PDB entry 6UA3 | X-ray diffraction, 1.55 A resolution | chains A and B

Chain A:
Molecule: Induced myeloid leukemia cell differentiation protein Mcl-1
From: Homo sapiens
Reference sequence: Q07820 (MCL1_HUMAN); numbering as in UniProt (aligned over 172-325)
Sequence (156 residues; row label = number of the first residue in the row):
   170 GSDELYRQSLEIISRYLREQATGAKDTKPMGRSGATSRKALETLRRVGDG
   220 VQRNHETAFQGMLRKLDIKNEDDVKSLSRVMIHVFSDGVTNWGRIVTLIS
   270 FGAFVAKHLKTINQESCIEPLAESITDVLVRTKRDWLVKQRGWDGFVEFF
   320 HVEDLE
Disordered / not traced: 170
Differences from the reference sequence: expression tag (170-171)
Swiss-Prot annotation at these positions:
  - motif: A209 to N223 (BH3), H252 to A272 (BH1), D304 to F319 (BH2)
  - cross-link (Glycyl lysine isopeptide (Lys-Gly)): K194 (interchain with G-Cter in ubiquitin), K197 (interchain with G-Cter in ubiquitin)
  - mutagenesis: K194 (K194R: Reduced ubiquitination), K197 (K197R: Reduced ubiquitination), K208 (K208R: No effect on ubiquitination), K234 (K234R: No effect on ubiquitination)

Chain B:
Molecule: modified Bim BH3 peptide
Sequence (23 residues; each row starts with the number of its first residue):
     3 XIWLAQGARRLGDEINAYYARRX
Modified positions: ACE (acetyl group) at position 3, NH2 (amino group) at position 25; L6 (norleucine; NLE); A7 (alpha-aminoisobutyric acid; AIB); A10 (2-amino-3-cyclohexyl-propionic acid; ALC)

Chain A / chain B interface:
Contacting residue pairs (39; chain A residue first):
  V216(A) - Y21(B)
  V220(A) - I17(B)  hydrophobic
  H224(A) - L13(B)
  F228(A) - L13(B)  hydrophobic
  M231(A) - L6(B)
  M231(A) - A10(B)
  K234(A) - W5(B)
  K234(A) - L6(B)
  L235(A) - L6(B)
  R248(A) - I4(B)
  V249(A) - ACE_3(B)
  V249(A) - I4(B)
  V249(A) - A7(B)
  H252(A) - I4(B)
  H252(A) - A7(B)
  H252(A) - R11(B)  hydrogen bond (backbone-side chain)
  V253(A) - A10(B)
  V253(A) - R11(B)
  S255(A) - R11(B)  hydrogen bond
  D256(A) - R11(B)  salt bridge
  N260(A) - D15(B)  hydrogen bond
  N260(A) - N18(B)
  W261(A) - N18(B)  hydrogen bond (backbone-side chain)
  G262(A) - G14(B)
  G262(A) - N18(B)  hydrogen bond (backbone-side chain)
  R263(A) - R11(B)
  R263(A) - G14(B)
  R263(A) - D15(B)  salt bridge
  T266(A) - L13(B)
  T266(A) - G14(B)
  T266(A) - I17(B)
  L267(A) - A10(B)
  F270(A) - A10(B)
  F318(A) - N18(B)
  F318(A) - Y21(B)  hydrophobic
  F319(A) - Y21(B)  hydrophobic
  V321(A) - R24(B)
  E322(A) - R24(B)  hydrogen bond (backbone-backbone)
  E322(A) - NH2_25(B)  hydrogen bond (side chain-backbone)
Other interface residues (no listed pair), chain A (28 interface residues in all): R215, V258, V265, H320
Other interface residues (no listed pair), chain B (17 interface residues in all): E16, A22

Overview:
Chain A and chain B form an interface of 28 and 17 residues respectively; the contacts include 7 hydrogen
bonds and 2 salt bridges. Polar contacts include D256(A)-R11(B), R263(A)-D15(B) and H252(A)-R11(B). From
UniProt: 4 mutagenesis sites on chain A.
Chain A is Induced myeloid leukemia cell differentiation protein Mcl-1 (Homo sapiens) and chain B is modified
Bim BH3 peptide; the structure, Human Mcl-1 in complex with a modified Bim BH3 peptide, was determined by
X-ray diffraction.
